8UBX - chain A; structure by electron microscopy, 2.50 A resolution.

# Chain A
Molecule: Heme transporter FLVCR1
Organism: Homo sapiens
Reference sequence: Q9Y5Y0 (FLVC1_HUMAN); residues 1-555 here = UniProt positions 1-555
Sequence (555 residues; numbered 1 to 555; the number before each row is that of its first residue):
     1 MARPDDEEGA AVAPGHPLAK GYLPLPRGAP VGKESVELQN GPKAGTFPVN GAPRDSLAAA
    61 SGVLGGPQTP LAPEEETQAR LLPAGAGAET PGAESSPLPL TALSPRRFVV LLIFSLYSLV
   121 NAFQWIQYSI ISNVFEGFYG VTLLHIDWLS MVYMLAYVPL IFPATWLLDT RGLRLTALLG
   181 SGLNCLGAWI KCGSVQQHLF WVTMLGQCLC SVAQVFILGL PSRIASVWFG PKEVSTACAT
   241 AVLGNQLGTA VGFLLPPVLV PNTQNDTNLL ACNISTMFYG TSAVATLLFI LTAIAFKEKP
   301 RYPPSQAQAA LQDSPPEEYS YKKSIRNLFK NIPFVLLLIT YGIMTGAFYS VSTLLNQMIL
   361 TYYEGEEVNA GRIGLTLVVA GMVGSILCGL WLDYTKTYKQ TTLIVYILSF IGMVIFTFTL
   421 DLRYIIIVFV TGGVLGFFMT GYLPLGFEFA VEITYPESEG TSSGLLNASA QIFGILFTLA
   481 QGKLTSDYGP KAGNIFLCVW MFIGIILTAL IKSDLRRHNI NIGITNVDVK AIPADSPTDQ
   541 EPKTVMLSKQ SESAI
Disordered / not traced: 1-96, 516-555
Small-molecule neighbours: ethanolamine (ETA): W125, Y153, M154, Q214, Y349, Q471
What the authors report for this chain:
  - binding site for ethanolamine: W125, Y153, Q214, Y349
  - specificity-determining residues: Q214
  - mutagenesis - Q214A: unchanged growth
  - mutagenesis - W125A, Y153A: decreased growth

# Overview
Ligands of chain A: ethanolamine. From the paper: a binding site for ethanolamine at W125, Y153 and Q214 among
others; W125A and Y153A reduce growth.
Chain A is Heme transporter FLVCR1 (Homo sapiens); the structure, Ethanolamine-bound FLVCR1, was determined by
electron microscopy together with 8UBW, 8UBY, 8UBZ and 8UC0 from the same study.
